Entry 1A55 (X-ray diffraction, 2.40 A resolution); this record covers chain A.

Chain A:
Name: Phosphate-binding protein
Source organism: Escherichia coli
UniProt: P06128 (PSTS_ECOLI); residues 1-321 here correspond to UniProt positions 26-346 (UniProt number = residue number + 25)
Chain sequence (321 residues; numbered 1 to 321; the number before each row is that of its first residue):
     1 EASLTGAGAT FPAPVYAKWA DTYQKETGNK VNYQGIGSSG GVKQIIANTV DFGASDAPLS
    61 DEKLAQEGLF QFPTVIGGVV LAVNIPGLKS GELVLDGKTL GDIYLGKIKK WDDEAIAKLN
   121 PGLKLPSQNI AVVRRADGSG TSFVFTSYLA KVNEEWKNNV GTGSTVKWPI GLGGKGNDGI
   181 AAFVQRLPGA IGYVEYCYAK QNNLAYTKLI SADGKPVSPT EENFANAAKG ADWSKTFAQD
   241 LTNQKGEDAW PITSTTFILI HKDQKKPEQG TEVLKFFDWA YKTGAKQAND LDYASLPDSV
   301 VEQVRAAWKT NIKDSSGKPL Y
Sequence notes: engineered mutation C197 (Ala222 in P06128)
Ligand contacts: dihydrogenphosphate ion (2HP): A9, T10, F11, G37, S38, D56, R135, G138, S139, G140, T141, N177

Summary:
Bound to chain A: dihydrogenphosphate ion.
Chain A is Phosphate-binding protein (Escherichia coli); the structure, Phosphate-binding protein mutant
A197C, was determined by X-ray diffraction, deposited together with 1A54.
